4BV4 - chains L and M of the 3 polymer chains in the assembly; structure by X-ray diffraction, 2.35 A resolution.

[Chain L (and M)]
Molecule: Protein spaetzle C-106
Source organism: Drosophila melanogaster
Notes: chain M of this document is another copy of the same molecule, construct and numbering; everything in this record applies to it too
UniProtKB: P48607 (SPZ_DROME); residues 1-106 here correspond to UniProt positions 221-326 (UniProt number = residue number + 220)
Sequence (107 residues; row label = number of the first residue in the row; numbering starts at 0):
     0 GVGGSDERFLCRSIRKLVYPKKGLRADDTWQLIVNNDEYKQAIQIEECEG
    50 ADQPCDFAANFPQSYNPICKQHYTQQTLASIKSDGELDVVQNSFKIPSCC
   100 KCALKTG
Disordered / not traced: 0-6, 21-39, 77-90, 106 (chain M: 19-40, 77-92, 106)
Construct notes: expression tag (0)
Disulfide bonds: C10-C68, C47-C99, C54-C101
Reported in the primary citation:
  - mutagenesis - R11E, L16A, N34A, N35A, Q40R: decreased stability
  - mutagenesis - R14A/K15A: abolished signaling with Protein toll, variable lymphocyte receptor B chimera
  - mutagenesis - D55R: decreased signaling with Protein toll, variable lymphocyte receptor B chimera
  - mutagenesis - D26A, D27A, E85A, D87A: decreased expression

[Interface between chain L and chain M]
Disulfides between the chains: C98(L)-C98(M)
Pairs across the interface (61; chain L residue first):
  R7(L) with A102(M); L103(M), hydrogen bond (backbone-backbone)
  F8(L) with K100(M); C101(M); A102(M), hydrophobic
  L9(L) with L9(M), hydrophobic; F60(M), hydrophobic
  R14(L) with H71(M), hydrogen bond; Y72(M), hydrogen bond (side chain-backbone)
  Q40(L) with T76(M)
  A41(L) with Q75(M); T76(M), hydrogen bond (backbone-backbone)
  I42(L) with Q74(M); Q75(M)
  Q43(L) with T73(M); Q74(M), hydrogen bond (backbone-backbone)
  E45(L) with H71(M), salt bridge; K100(M), salt bridge
  F56(L) with F60(M), hydrophobic; Y64(M); L103(M), hydrophobic
  A58(L) with N59(M)
  N59(L) with N59(M), hydrogen bond (side chain-backbone); F60(M)
  F60(L) with L9(M), hydrophobic; F56(M); F60(M), hydrophobic
  P61(L) with F56(M)
  Y64(L) with R7(M); F56(M)
  H71(L) with F8(M)
  T73(L) with Q43(M), hydrogen bond (side chain-backbone)
  Q74(L) with I42(M); Q43(M), hydrogen bond (backbone-backbone)
  Q75(L) with A41(M); I42(M); Q75(M), hydrogen bond
  T76(L) with A41(M), hydrogen bond (backbone-backbone)
  S97(L) with H71(M); T73(M); S97(M); C98(M)
  C98(L) with H71(M); C98(M), disulfide; K100(M)
  C99(L) with K100(M)
  K100(L) with F8(M); C10(M), hydrogen bond (side chain-backbone); C99(M)
  C101(L) with F8(M)
  A102(L) with E6(M); R7(M); F8(M), hydrophobic
  L103(L) with D5(M); E6(M); R7(M), hydrogen bond (backbone-backbone); L9(M), hydrophobic; F56(M), hydrophobic
  K104(L) with D5(M); E6(M), salt bridge
  T105(L) with D5(M), hydrogen bond (backbone-backbone)
Also at the interface, not in a pair above, chain L (31 interface residues in all): I44, Y72
Also at the interface, not in a pair above, chain M (28 interface residues in all): P61, I95

[Overview]
The interface between chain L and chain M involves 31 residues on one side and 28 on the other; the contacts
include 1 disulfide bond, 13 hydrogen bonds and 3 salt bridges. Polar contacts include E45(L)-H71(M),
E45(L)-K100(M) and K104(L)-E6(M). The paper reports that R11E, L16A and N34A of chain L, among others, reduce
stability; D26A, D27A and E85A of chain L, among others, reduce expression; 11 substitutions were tested in
all.
Both chains are Protein spaetzle C-106 (Drosophila melanogaster). Entry 4BV4 (Structure and allostery in
Toll-Spatzle recognition) was determined by X-ray diffraction.
